Entry 8P9R (X-ray diffraction, 1.52 A resolution); this record covers chains A and B of the 3 polymer chains in the assembly.

# Chain A (and B)
Name: Biopolymer transport protein ExbD
Source organism: Escherichia coli
Notes: chain B of this document is another copy of the same molecule, construct and numbering; everything in this record applies to it too
UniProtKB: P0ABV2 (EXBD_ECOLI); residue numbers follow UniProt; this construct covers 61-141
Chain sequence (82 residues; each row starts with the number of its first residue):
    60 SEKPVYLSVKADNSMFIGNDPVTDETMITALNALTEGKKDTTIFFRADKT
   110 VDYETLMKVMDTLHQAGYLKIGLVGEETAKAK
Disordered / not traced: 60, 135-141 (chain B: 60-61, 135-141)
Construct notes: expression tag (60)

# Chain A / chain B interface
Pairs across the interface (27; chain A residue first):
  Phe-104(A) / Tyr-112(B)  hydrogen bond (backbone-side chain)
  Ala-106(A) / Tyr-112(B)
  Asp-107(A) / Tyr-112(B)
  Lys-108(A) / Asp-111(B)
  Lys-108(A) / Tyr-112(B)  hydrogen bond (backbone-backbone)
  Lys-108(A) / Glu-113(B)  hydrogen bond (backbone-backbone)
  Val-110(A) / Asp-111(B)
  Val-110(A) / Tyr-112(B)  hydrogen bond (backbone-backbone)
  Asp-111(A) / Lys-108(B)
  Asp-111(A) / Val-110(B)
  Tyr-112(A) / Phe-104(B)  hydrogen bond (side chain-backbone)
  Tyr-112(A) / Ala-106(B)
  Tyr-112(A) / Asp-107(B)
  Tyr-112(A) / Lys-108(B)  hydrogen bond (backbone-backbone)
  Tyr-112(A) / Val-110(B)  hydrogen bond (backbone-backbone)
  Tyr-112(A) / Leu-132(B)
  Tyr-112(A) / Val-133(B)  hydrogen bond (side chain-backbone)
  Glu-113(A) / Lys-108(B)  hydrogen bond (backbone-backbone)
  Leu-115(A) / Leu-115(B)  hydrophobic
  Met-116(A) / Leu-132(B)
  Met-116(A) / Val-133(B)
  Met-116(A) / Gly-134(B)
  Leu-132(A) / Tyr-112(B)
  Leu-132(A) / Met-116(B)
  Val-133(A) / Tyr-112(B)  hydrogen bond (backbone-side chain)
  Val-133(A) / Met-116(B)
  Gly-134(A) / Met-116(B)
Interface residues without a listed pair, chain A (15 interface residues in all): Arg-105, Thr-109
Interface residues without a listed pair, chain B (15 interface residues in all): Arg-105, Thr-109

# Summary
The chain A/chain B interface involves 15 residues from each chain, with 10 hydrogen bonds. Polar pairs
include Phe-104(A)/Tyr-112(B), Tyr-112(A)/Val-133(B) and Lys-108(A)/Tyr-112(B).
Chain A and chain B are both Biopolymer transport protein ExbD (Escherichia coli); the structure, Structure of
the periplasmic domain of ExbD from E. coli in complex with TonB, was determined by X-ray diffraction.
